PDB entry 3HYE | X-ray diffraction, 2.50 A resolution | chains F and G of the 28 polymer chains in the assembly

== Chain F ==
Name: Proteasome component C1
Source organism: Saccharomyces cerevisiae
Notes: EC 3.4.25.1
UniProtKB: P21242 (PSA3_YEAST); the construct lacks a stretch of the UniProt sequence and is renumbered around it, so the offset changes along the chain: 5-180 = UniProt 5-180; 184-199 = UniProt 187-202; 201-206 = UniProt 203-208; 207-218 = UniProt 211-222; 1 more segments
Chain sequence (244 residues; row label = number of the first residue in the row; note: 4 numbers in that range are skipped by the numbering (no residue carries them; nothing is unmodelled there); a row labelled like 18A-18F holds insertion residues (18A, then the next letters in order)):
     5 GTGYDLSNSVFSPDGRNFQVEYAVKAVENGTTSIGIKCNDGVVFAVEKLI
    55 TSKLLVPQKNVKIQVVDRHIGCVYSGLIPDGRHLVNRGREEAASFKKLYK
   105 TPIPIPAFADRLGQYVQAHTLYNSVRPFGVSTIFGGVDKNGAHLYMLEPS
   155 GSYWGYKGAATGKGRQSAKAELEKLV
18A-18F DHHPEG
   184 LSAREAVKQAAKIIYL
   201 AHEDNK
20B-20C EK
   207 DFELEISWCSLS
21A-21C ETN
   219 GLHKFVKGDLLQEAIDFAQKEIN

== Chain G ==
Name: Proteasome component C7-alpha
Source organism: Saccharomyces cerevisiae
Notes: EC 3.4.25.1
UniProtKB: P21243 (PSA6_YEAST); the construct lacks a stretch of the UniProt sequence and is renumbered around it, so the offset changes along the chain: 6-34 = UniProt 10-38; 35-143 = UniProt 40-148; 144-179 = UniProt 150-185; 186-218 = UniProt 199-231; 1 more segments
Chain sequence (243 residues; numbered 6 to 240 plus 14 insertion-coded residues; 6 numbers in that range are skipped by the numbering (no residue carries them; nothing is unmodelled there); the number before each row is that of its first residue; a row labelled like 17A-17E holds insertion residues (17A, then the next letters in order)):
     6 AGYDRHITIFSPEGRLYQVEYAFKATNQT
   34A N
    35 INSLAVRGKDCTVVISQKKVPDKLLDPTTVSYIFCISRTIGMVVNGPIPD
    85 ARNAALRAKAEAAEFRYKYGYDMPCDVLAKRMANLSQIYTQRAYMRPLGV
   135 ILTFVSVDE
   14A E
   144 LGPSIYKTDPAGYYVGYKATATGPKQQEITTNLENH
17A-17E FKKSK
18A-18D IDHI
   184 N
18G-18H EE
   18M S
   186 WEKVVEFAITHMIDALGTEFSKNDLEVGVATKD
   220 KFFTLSAENIEERLVAIAEQD

== Chain F / chain G interface ==
Residue-residue contacts (62):
  Thr6(F) - His11(G)
  Gly7(F) - His11(G)
  Tyr8(F) - Arg10(G)
  Tyr8(F) - His11(G)
  Tyr8(F) - Tyr26(G)  hydrogen bond
  Ser13(F) - Arg130(G)
  Val14(F) - His11(G)
  Val14(F) - Gln23(G)
  Phe15(F) - Gln23(G)  hydrogen bond (backbone-side chain)
  Phe15(F) - Tyr26(G)
  Phe15(F) - Ala27(G)  hydrophobic
  Phe15(F) - Ala30(G)  hydrophobic
  Phe15(F) - Arg130(G)
  Phe15(F) - Pro131(G)
  Phe15(F) - Gly133(G)
  Ser16(F) - Tyr26(G)
  Pro17(F) - Tyr26(G)
  Pro17(F) - Lys29(G)
  Asp18A(F) - Lys57(G)  salt bridge
  Gly19(F) - Tyr26(G)
  Gly19(F) - Ala30(G)
  Gly19(F) - Gln33(G)
  Lys41(F) - Asp60(G)  salt bridge
  Asp114(F) - Arg86(G)
  Gln118(F) - Arg86(G)  hydrogen bond (side chain-backbone)
  Gln118(F) - Asn87(G)
  Gln118(F) - Leu90(G)
  Gln121(F) - Pro83(G)
  Gln121(F) - Asp84(G)
  Gln121(F) - Asn87(G)  hydrogen bond
  Gln121(F) - Arg130(G)
  Thr124(F) - Arg130(G)  hydrogen bond (backbone-side chain)
  Leu125(F) - Tyr128(G)
  Leu125(F) - Arg130(G)
  Tyr126(F) - Tyr128(G)
  Tyr126(F) - Met129(G)  hydrophobic
  Ser154(F) - Pro83(G)
  Gly155(F) - Pro83(G)
  Ser156(F) - Ile82(G)
  Ser156(F) - Pro83(G)
  Tyr157(F) - Arg86(G)  hydrogen bond (backbone-side chain)
  Trp158(F) - Leu59(G)  hydrophobic
  Trp158(F) - Thr63(G)
  Trp158(F) - Val64(G)  hydrophobic
  Trp158(F) - Ser65(G)
  Trp158(F) - Tyr66(G)
  Trp158(F) - Ile82(G)  hydrophobic
  Trp158(F) - Arg86(G)
  Gly159(F) - Leu59(G)
  Gly159(F) - Asp60(G)  hydrogen bond (backbone-backbone)
  Gly159(F) - Thr63(G)  hydrogen bond (backbone-side chain)
  Tyr160(F) - Leu58(G)
  Tyr160(F) - Leu59(G)  hydrophobic
  Lys161(F) - Lys57(G)  hydrogen bond (side chain-backbone)
  Lys161(F) - Leu58(G)  hydrogen bond (backbone-backbone)
  Lys161(F) - Leu59(G)
  Gly162(F) - Leu58(G)
  Lys173(F) - Leu58(G)
  Leu176(F) - Leu58(G)  hydrophobic
  Glu177(F) - Lys57(G)
  Glu177(F) - Leu58(G)
  Val180(F) - Leu58(G)  hydrophobic
Interface residues without a listed pair, chain F (32 interface residues in all): Asp18, Arg20
Interface residues without a listed pair, chain G (30 interface residues in all): Asp56, Pro61, Leu132

== Overview ==
32 residues of chain F face 30 of chain G across their interface; the contacts include 10 hydrogen bonds and 2
salt bridges. Polar contacts include Asp18A(F)-Lys57(G), Lys41(F)-Asp60(G) and Tyr8(F)-Tyr26(G).
Here chain F is Proteasome component C1 and chain G is Proteasome component C7-alpha, both from Saccharomyces
cerevisiae. Entry 3HYE (Crystal structure of 20S proteasome in complex with hydroxylated salinosporamide) was
determined by X-ray diffraction, deposited together with 3GPT and 3GPW.
